Entry 7MKO (electron microscopy, 3.15 A resolution); this record covers chains C and E of the 8 polymer chains in the assembly.

Chain C:
Molecule: DNA-directed RNA polymerase subunit beta
Organism: Escherichia coli (strain K12)
Notes: EC 2.7.7.6
UniProt: A0A4S4NK82 (A0A4S4NK82_ECOLI); residues 3-1342 here = UniProt positions 3-1342
Sequence (1340 residues; numbered 3 to 1342; the number before each row is that of its first residue):
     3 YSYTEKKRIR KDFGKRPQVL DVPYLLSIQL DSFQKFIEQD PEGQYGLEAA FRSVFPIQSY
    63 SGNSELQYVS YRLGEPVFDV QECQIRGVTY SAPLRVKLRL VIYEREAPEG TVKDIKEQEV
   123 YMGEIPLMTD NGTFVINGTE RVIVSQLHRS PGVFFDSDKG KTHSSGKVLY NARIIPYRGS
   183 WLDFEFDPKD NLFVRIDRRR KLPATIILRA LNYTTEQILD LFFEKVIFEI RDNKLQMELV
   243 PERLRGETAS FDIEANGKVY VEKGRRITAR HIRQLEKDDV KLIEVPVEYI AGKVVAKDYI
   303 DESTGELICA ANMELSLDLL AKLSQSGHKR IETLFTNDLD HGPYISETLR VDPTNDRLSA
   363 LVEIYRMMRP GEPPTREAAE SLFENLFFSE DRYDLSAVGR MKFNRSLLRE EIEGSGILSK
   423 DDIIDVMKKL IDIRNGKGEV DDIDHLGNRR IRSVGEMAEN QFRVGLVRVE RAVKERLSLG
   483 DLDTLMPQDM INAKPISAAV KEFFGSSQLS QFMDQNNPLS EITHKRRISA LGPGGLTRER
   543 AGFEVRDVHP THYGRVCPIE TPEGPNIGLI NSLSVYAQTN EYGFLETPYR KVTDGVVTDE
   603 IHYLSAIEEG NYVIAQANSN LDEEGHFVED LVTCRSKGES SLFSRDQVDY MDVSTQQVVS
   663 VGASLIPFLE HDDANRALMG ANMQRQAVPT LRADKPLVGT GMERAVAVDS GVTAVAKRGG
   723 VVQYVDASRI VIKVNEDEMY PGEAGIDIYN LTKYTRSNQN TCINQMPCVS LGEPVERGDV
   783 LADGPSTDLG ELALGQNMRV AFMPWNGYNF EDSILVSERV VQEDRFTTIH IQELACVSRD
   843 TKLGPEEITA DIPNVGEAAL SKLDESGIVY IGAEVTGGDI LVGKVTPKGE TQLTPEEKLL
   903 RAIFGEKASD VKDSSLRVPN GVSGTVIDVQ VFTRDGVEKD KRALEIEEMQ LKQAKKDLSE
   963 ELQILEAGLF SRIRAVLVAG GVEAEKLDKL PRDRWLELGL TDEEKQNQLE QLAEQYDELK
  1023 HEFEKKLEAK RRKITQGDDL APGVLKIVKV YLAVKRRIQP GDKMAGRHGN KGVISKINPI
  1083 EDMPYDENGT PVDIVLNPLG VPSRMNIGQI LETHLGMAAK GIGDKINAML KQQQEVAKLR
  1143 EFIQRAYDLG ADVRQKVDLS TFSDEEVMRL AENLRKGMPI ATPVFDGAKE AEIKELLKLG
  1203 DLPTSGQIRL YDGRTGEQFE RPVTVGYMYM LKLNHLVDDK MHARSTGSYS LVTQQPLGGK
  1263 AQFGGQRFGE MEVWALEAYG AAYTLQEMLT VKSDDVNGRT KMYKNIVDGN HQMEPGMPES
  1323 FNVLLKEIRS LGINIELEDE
Not modelled in the structure: 891-910

Chain E:
Molecule: DNA-directed RNA polymerase subunit omega
Organism: Escherichia coli (strain K12)
Notes: EC 2.7.7.6
UniProt: P0A800 (RPOZ_ECOLI); numbering as in UniProt (aligned over 1-91)
Sequence (91 residues; row label = number of the first residue in the row):
     1 MARVTVQDAV EKIGNRFDLV LVAARRARQM QVGGKDPLVP EENDKTTVIA LREIEEGLIN
    61 NQILDVRERQ EQQEQEAAEL QAVTAIAEGR R
Not modelled in the structure: 1, 71-91

How chain C and chain E interact:
Contacting residue pairs (7):
  G1282(C) with F17(E)
  Y1285(C) with L21(E), hydrophobic
  G1311(C) with Q31(E)
  N1312(C) with Q31(E); V32(E)
  H1313(C) with Q31(E), hydrogen bond (backbone-side chain)
  Q1314(C) with R28(E)

Summary:
The interface between chain C and chain E involves 6 residues on one side and 5 on the other; the contacts
include 1 hydrogen bond. The hydrogen-bonded pair is H1313(C)-Q31(E).
Chain C is DNA-directed RNA polymerase subunit beta and chain E is DNA-directed RNA polymerase subunit omega,
both from Escherichia coli (strain K12); the structure, Escherichia coli RNA polymerase elongation complex,
was determined by electron microscopy (same publication as 7MKP, 7MKN and 7MKQ).
